Entry 6O5N (X-ray diffraction, 3.00 A resolution); this record covers chains C and D of the 6 polymer chains in the assembly.

# Chain C
Name: Tubulin alpha-1B chain
Source organism: Sus scrofa
UniProt: Q2XVP4 (TBA1B_PIG); numbering as in UniProt (aligned over 1-450)
Chain sequence (450 residues; each row starts with the number of its first residue):
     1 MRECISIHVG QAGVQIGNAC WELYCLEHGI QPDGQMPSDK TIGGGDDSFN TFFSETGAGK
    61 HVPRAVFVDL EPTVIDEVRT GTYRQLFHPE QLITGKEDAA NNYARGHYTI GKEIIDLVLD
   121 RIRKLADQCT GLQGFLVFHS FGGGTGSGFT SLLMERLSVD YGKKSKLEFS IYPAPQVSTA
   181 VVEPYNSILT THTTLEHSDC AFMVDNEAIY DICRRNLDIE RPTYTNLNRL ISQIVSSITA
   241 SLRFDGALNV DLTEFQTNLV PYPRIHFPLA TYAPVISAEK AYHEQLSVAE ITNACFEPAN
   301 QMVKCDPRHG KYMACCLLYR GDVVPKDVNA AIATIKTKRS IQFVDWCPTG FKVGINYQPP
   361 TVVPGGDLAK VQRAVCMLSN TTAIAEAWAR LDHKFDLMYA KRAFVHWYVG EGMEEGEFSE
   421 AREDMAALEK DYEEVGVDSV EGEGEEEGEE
Disordered / not traced: 441-450
Bound ions: Ca2+: Asp39, Thr41, Gly44, Glu55; Mg2+: Glu71 (together with GTP)
Small-molecule neighbours:
  - GTP (guanosine-5'-triphosphate): Gly10, Gln11, Ala12, Gln15, Ile16, Asp69, Glu71, Asp98, Ala99, Ala100, Asn101, Ser140, Gly142, Gly143, Gly144, Thr145, Gly146, Ile171, Pro173, Val177, Thr179, Glu183, Asn206, Tyr224, Leu227, Asn228, Ile231
  - QW9 ([2-(4-methyl-1H-indol-3-yl)-1H-imidazol-5-yl](3,4,5-trimethoxyphenyl)methanone): Asn101, Thr179, Ala180, Val181
Curated features (UniProtKB/Swiss-Prot):
  - motif: Met1 to Cys4 (MREC motif)
  - active site: Glu254
  - binding site (GTP): Gly10, Gln11, Ala12, Gln15, Glu71, Ala99, Ser140, Gly143, Gly144, Thr145, Gly146, Thr179, Glu183, Asn206, Tyr224, Asn228, Leu252
  - binding site (Mg(2+)): Glu71
  - modified residue: Lys40 (N6,N6,N6-trimethyllysine), Ser48 (Phosphoserine), Ser232 (Phosphoserine), Tyr282 (3'-nitrotyrosine), Arg339 (Omega-N-methylarginine), Ser439 (Phosphoserine), Glu443 (5-glutamyl polyglutamate), Glu445 (5-glutamyl polyglutamate)
  - cross-link (Glycyl lysine isopeptide (Lys-Gly)): Lys326 (interchain with G-Cter in ubiquitin), Lys370 (interchain with G-Cter in ubiquitin)

# Chain D
Name: Tubulin beta-2B chain
Source organism: Sus scrofa
UniProt: A0A287AGU7 (A0A287AGU7_PIG); numbering as in UniProt (aligned over 1-445)
Chain sequence (445 residues; row label = number of the first residue in the row):
     1 MREIVHIQAG QCGNQIGAKF WEVISDEHGI DPTGSYHGDS DLQLERINVY YNEATGNKYV
    61 PRAILVDLEP GTMDSVRSGP FGQIFRPDNF VFGQSGAGNN WAKGHYTEGA ELVDSVLDVV
   121 RKESESCDCL QGFQLTHSLG GGTGSGMGTL LISKIREEYP DRIMNTFSVM PSPKVSDTVV
   181 EPYNATLSVH QLVENTDETY CIDNEALYDI CFRTLKLTTP TYGDLNHLVS ATMSGVTTCL
   241 RFPGQLNADL RKLAVNMVPF PRLHFFMPGF APLTSRGSQQ YRALTVPELT QQMFDSKNMM
   301 AACDPRHGRY LTVAAIFRGR MSMKEVDEQM LNVQNKNSSY FVEWIPNNVK TAVCDIPPRG
   361 LKMSATFIGN STAIQELFKR ISEQFTAMFR RKAFLHWYTG EGMDEMEFTE AESNMNDLVS
   421 EYQQYQDATA DEQGEFEEEE GEDEA
Disordered / not traced: 274-283, 432-445
Small-molecule neighbours:
  - GDP (guanosine-5'-diphosphate): Gly10, Gln11, Cys12, Gln15, Ile16, Asp67, Asn99, Ser138, Gly140, Gly141, Gly142, Thr143, Gly144, Val169, Pro171, Val175, Ser176, Glu181, Asn204, Leu207, Tyr222, Leu225, Asn226
  - QW9 ([2-(4-methyl-1H-indol-3-yl)-1H-imidazol-5-yl](3,4,5-trimethoxyphenyl)methanone): Gly235, Val236, Cys239, Leu240, Leu246, Ala248, Asp249, Leu250, Lys252, Leu253, Asn256, Met257, Thr312, Val313, Ala314, Ala315, Ile316, Asn347, Asn348, Val349, Lys350, Ala352, Ile368

# How chain C and chain D interact
Pairs across the interface (51):
  Glu71(C) - Asn247(D)  hydrogen bond
  Lys96(C) - Asp128(D)  salt bridge
  Lys96(C) - Cys129(D)
  Glu97(C) - Arg2(D)  salt bridge
  Glu97(C) - Cys129(D)
  Glu97(C) - Arg162(D)  salt bridge
  Asp98(C) - Asn247(D)  hydrogen bond
  Asp98(C) - Lys252(D)  salt bridge
  Ala100(C) - Arg251(D)
  Ala100(C) - Lys252(D)
  Ala100(C) - Val255(D)
  Asn101(C) - Lys252(D)
  Asn101(C) - Asn256(D)  hydrogen bond
  Arg105(C) - Arg251(D)
  Pro175(C) - Asn347(D)
  Ser178(C) - Lys350(D)  hydrogen bond (backbone-side chain)
  Ala180(C) - Asn256(D)
  Val181(C) - Asn256(D)  hydrogen bond (backbone-side chain)
  Val181(C) - Ile345(D)  hydrophobic
  Val181(C) - Pro346(D)
  Val181(C) - Asn347(D)
  Glu220(C) - Lys324(D)  salt bridge
  Arg221(C) - Met323(D)  hydrogen bond
  Arg221(C) - Lys324(D)
  Arg221(C) - Asp327(D)  salt bridge
  Lys394(C) - Asn347(D)
  Leu397(C) - Glu343(D)
  Leu397(C) - Trp344(D)
  Leu397(C) - Pro346(D)  hydrophobic
  Leu397(C) - Ala430(D)  hydrophobic
  Met398(C) - Trp344(D)  hydrogen bond (backbone-backbone)
  Met398(C) - Pro346(D)
  Lys401(C) - Phe260(D)
  Lys401(C) - Trp344(D)
  Lys401(C) - Ala428(D)
  Lys401(C) - Thr429(D)  hydrogen bond (side chain-backbone)
  Arg402(C) - Phe260(D)
  Ala403(C) - Pro259(D)
  Ala403(C) - Phe260(D)  hydrophobic
  Phe404(C) - Val255(D)
  Phe404(C) - Asn256(D)
  Phe404(C) - Val258(D)
  Phe404(C) - Pro259(D)  hydrogen bond (backbone-backbone)
  Phe404(C) - Ile345(D)  hydrophobic
  His406(C) - Val258(D)
  His406(C) - Pro259(D)  hydrogen bond (side chain-backbone)
  His406(C) - Phe260(D)
  His406(C) - Pro261(D)
  Trp407(C) - Ala254(D)  hydrogen bond (side chain-backbone)
  Trp407(C) - Val255(D)
  Trp407(C) - Val258(D)  hydrogen bond (side chain-backbone)
Interface residues without a listed pair, chain C (26 interface residues in all): Thr179, Val182, Tyr224, Glu411
Interface residues without a listed pair, chain D (31 interface residues in all): Asp197, Gln245, Asp249, Thr312, Asn348

# In short
26 residues of chain C and 31 residues of chain D are in contact; the contacts include 12 hydrogen bonds and 6
salt bridges. Among the polar pairs are Lys96(C)-Asp128(D), Glu97(C)-Arg2(D) and Glu97(C)-Arg162(D). Compound
QW9 is bound between chain C and chain D.
Chain C is Tubulin alpha-1B chain and chain D is Tubulin beta-2B chain, both from Sus scrofa; the structure,
Tubulin-RB3_SLD-TTL in complex with compound 10ab, was determined by X-ray diffraction (same publication as
6O5M and 6O61).
